6F8G - chains A and E of the 4 polymer chains in the assembly; structure by X-ray diffraction, 2.03 A resolution.

Chain A:
Protein: Speckle-type POZ protein
Organism: Homo sapiens
Reference sequence: O43791 (SPOP_HUMAN); residue numbers follow UniProt; this construct covers 28-166
Chain sequence (145 residues; numbered 22 to 166; the number before each row is that of its first residue):
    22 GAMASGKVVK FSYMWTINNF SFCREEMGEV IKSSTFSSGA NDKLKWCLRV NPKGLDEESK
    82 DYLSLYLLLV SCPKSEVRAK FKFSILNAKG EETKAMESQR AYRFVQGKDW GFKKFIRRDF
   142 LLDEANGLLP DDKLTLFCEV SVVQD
Disordered / not traced: 22-23, 166
Construct notes: expression tag (22-27)
UniProt features mapped onto this chain:
  - region: Y123 to F133 (Important for binding substrate proteins)
  - natural variant: Y83 (Y83C: In NSDVS2), R121 (R121Q: In NSDVS1), G132 (G132V: In NSDVS2), R138 (R138C: In NSDVS2), D144 (D144N: In NSDVS1)
  - mutagenesis: Y87 (Y87A: Strongly reduced affinity for substrate proteins), Y123 (Y123A: Strongly reduced affinity for substrate proteins), D130 (D130A: Strongly reduced affinity for substrate proteins), W131 (W131A: Strongly reduced affinity for substrate proteins), F133 (F133A: Strongly reduced affinity for substrate proteins)

Chain E:
Protein: Pancreas/duodenum homeobox protein 1
Reference sequence: P70118 (PDX1_MESAU); numbering as in UniProt (aligned over 222-233)
Chain sequence (12 residues; numbered 222 to 233; the number before each row is that of its first residue):
   222 EPEQDSAVTS GE
Disordered / not traced: 222
Reported in the primary citation:
  - post-translational modification sites: T230, S231 (citing earlier work)

Chain A / chain E interface:
Residue-residue contacts (29):
  Y83(A) - P223(E)  hydrogen bond (side chain-backbone)
  Y83(A) - E224(E)
  Y87(A) - T230(E)
  K115(A) - E224(E)  salt bridge
  K115(A) - Q225(E)  hydrogen bond (backbone-side chain)
  M117(A) - Q225(E)
  M117(A) - D226(E)
  M117(A) - S227(E)
  Y123(A) - V229(E)
  K129(A) - S231(E)  hydrogen bond
  D130(A) - S231(E)  hydrogen bond (backbone-side chain)
  D130(A) - G232(E)  hydrogen bond (side chain-backbone)
  W131(A) - V229(E)  hydrophobic
  W131(A) - T230(E)
  W131(A) - S231(E)
  G132(A) - A228(E)
  G132(A) - V229(E)
  G132(A) - T230(E)  hydrogen bond (backbone-backbone)
  F133(A) - D226(E)
  F133(A) - S227(E)
  F133(A) - A228(E)
  F133(A) - V229(E)  hydrophobic
  K135(A) - Q225(E)
  K135(A) - D226(E)  hydrogen bond (backbone-backbone)
  F136(A) - Q225(E)  hydrogen bond (backbone-side chain)
  I137(A) - E224(E)
  R138(A) - P223(E)
  R138(A) - E224(E)  hydrogen bond (backbone-backbone)
  F141(A) - E224(E)
Also at the interface, not in a pair above, chain A (20 interface residues in all): R70, L76, F102, A116, K134
Also at the interface, not in a pair above, chain E (11 interface residues in all): E233
Interface features reported in the paper:
  - residue pairs: D130(A)-S231(E) (hydrogen bond), G132(A)-T230(E) (hydrogen bond)
  - interface residues, chain A: K129(A)
  - interface residues, chain E: V229(E), G232(E), E233(E)

Summary:
The interface between chain A and chain E involves 20 residues on one side and 11 on the other, with 9
hydrogen bonds and 1 salt bridge. Polar contacts include K115(A)-E224(E), Y83(A)-P223(E) and K115(A)-Q225(E).
The authors report hydrogen bonds between D130(A) and S231(E) and G132(A) and T230(E). From the paper:
interface residues K129(A) and V229(E) among others; modification sites T230(E) and S231(E).
Here chain A is Speckle-type POZ protein (Homo sapiens) and chain E is Pancreas/duodenum homeobox protein 1.
Entry 6F8G (Co-crystal structure of SPOP MATH domain and hamster Pdx1 fragment) was determined by X-ray
diffraction, deposited together with 6F8F.
